Entry 2FQZ (X-ray diffraction, 2.00 A resolution); this record covers chains F and A of the 4 polymer chains in the assembly.

== Chain F ==
Molecule: DNA strand 2
Sequence (9 nucleotides; numbered -4 to 4; the number before each row is that of its first residue; numbers below 1 keep their minus sign (DG-4 is residue -4)):
    -4 GCCCTGGCG

== Chain A ==
Name: R.Ecl18kI
From: Enterobacter cloacae
UniProt: O87963 (O87963_ENTCL); residue numbers follow UniProt; this construct covers 1-305
Chain sequence (305 residues; numbered 1 to 305; the number before each row is that of its first residue):
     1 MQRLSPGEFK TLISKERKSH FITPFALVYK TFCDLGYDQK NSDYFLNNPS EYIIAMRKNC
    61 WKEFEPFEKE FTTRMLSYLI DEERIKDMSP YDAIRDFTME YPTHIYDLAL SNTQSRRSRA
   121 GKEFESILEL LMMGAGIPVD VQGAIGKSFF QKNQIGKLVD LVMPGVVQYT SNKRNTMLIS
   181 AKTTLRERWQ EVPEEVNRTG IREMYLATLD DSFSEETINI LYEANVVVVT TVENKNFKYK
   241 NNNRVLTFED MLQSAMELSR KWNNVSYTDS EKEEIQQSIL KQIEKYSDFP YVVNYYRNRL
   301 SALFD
Unresolved in the structure: 1-3, 146-154, 303-305
Sequence notes: engineered mutation Gln277 (Arg in O87963)
Reported in the primary citation:
  - binding site for DNA strand 1: Arg57, Trp61
  - catalytic residues: Asp160 (proposed by the authors, not directly observed)

== Chain F / chain A interface ==
Pairs across the interface (53; chain F residue first):
  DC-3(F) - Lys157(A)  sugar contact
  DC-3(F) - Arg186(A)  base contact
  DC-3(F) - Glu187(A)  phosphate contact
  DC-3(F) - Gln190(A)  phosphate contact
  DC-2(F) - Ser118(A)  base contact
  DC-2(F) - Gly121(A)  phosphate contact
  DC-2(F) - Glu125(A)  sugar contact
  DC-2(F) - Leu158(A)  phosphate contact
  DC-2(F) - Lys182(A)  salt bridge to the phosphate
  DC-2(F) - Arg186(A)  base contact
  DC-2(F) - Glu187(A)  hydrogen bond to the base
  DC-2(F) - Glu191(A)  phosphate contact
  DC-1(F) - Arg117(A)  sugar contact
  DC-1(F) - Gly121(A)  phosphate contact
  DC-1(F) - Ala181(A)  phosphate contact
  DC-1(F) - Lys182(A)  phosphate contact
  DC-1(F) - Thr183(A)  hydrogen bond to the phosphate
  DC-1(F) - Thr184(A)  sugar contact
  DC-1(F) - Glu187(A)  hydrogen bond to the base
  DC-1(F) - Arg188(A)  salt bridge to the phosphate
  DT0(F) - Arg57(A)  base contact
  DT0(F) - Trp61(A)  base contact
  DT0(F) - Arg116(A)  sugar contact
  DT0(F) - Arg117(A)  sugar contact
  DT0(F) - Ala120(A)  sugar contact
  DT0(F) - Thr183(A)  hydrogen bond to the phosphate
  DT0(F) - Thr184(A)  hydrogen bond to the phosphate
  DG1(F) - Tyr106(A)  hydrogen bond to the phosphate
  DG1(F) - Leu110(A)  phosphate contact
  DG1(F) - Thr113(A)  hydrogen bond to the phosphate
  DG1(F) - Gln114(A)  hydrogen bond to the sugar
  DG1(F) - Arg116(A)  salt bridge to the phosphate
  DG1(F) - Arg117(A)  salt bridge to the phosphate
  DG1(F) - Thr184(A)  base contact
  DG1(F) - Arg186(A)  base contact
  DG1(F) - Arg188(A)  hydrogen bond to the base
  DG2(F) - Leu110(A)  sugar contact
  DG2(F) - Ser111(A)  hydrogen bond to the phosphate
  DG2(F) - Gln114(A)  hydrogen bond to the base
  DG2(F) - Ser118(A)  base contact
  DG2(F) - Arg186(A)  hydrogen bond to the base
  DC3(F) - Ser14(A)  phosphate contact
  DC3(F) - Arg17(A)  phosphate contact
  DC3(F) - Ser111(A)  hydrogen bond to the phosphate
  DC3(F) - Gln114(A)  sugar contact
  DC3(F) - Ser115(A)  hydrogen bond to the phosphate
  DC3(F) - Ser118(A)  hydrogen bond to the base
  DG4(F) - Arg17(A)  phosphate contact
  DG4(F) - Pro24(A)  phosphate contact
  DG4(F) - Ser115(A)  hydrogen bond to the phosphate
  DG4(F) - Ser118(A)  hydrogen bond to the sugar
  DG4(F) - Arg119(A)  sugar contact
  DG4(F) - Lys122(A)  phosphate contact
Interface residues without a listed pair, chain F (9 interface residues in all): DG-4
Interface residues without a listed pair, chain A (32 interface residues in all): Ile13, Glu123

== Overview ==
The interface between chain F and chain A involves 9 residues on one side and 32 on the other; the contacts
include 17 hydrogen bonds and 4 salt bridges. Polar contacts include DC-2(F)-Glu187(A), DC-1(F)-Glu187(A) and
DG1(F)-Arg188(A). The paper reports the catalytic residue Asp160(A); a binding site for DNA strand 1 at
Arg57(A) and Trp61(A).
Chain F is DNA strand 2 and chain A is R.Ecl18kI (Enterobacter cloacae); the structure, Metal-depleted Ecl18kI
in complex with uncleaved DNA, was determined by X-ray diffraction together with 2GB7 from the same study.
